7W0F - chains A and F of the 6 polymer chains in the assembly; structure by electron microscopy, 4.55 A resolution (low resolution: residue-level contacts below are approximate; hydrogen-bond / salt-bridge calls are withheld).

Chain A:
Protein: Dicer-2, isoform A
Source organism: Drosophila melanogaster
Notes: EC 3.1.21.1, 3.1.26.-, 3.1.26.3, 3.6.1.3
UniProtKB: A1ZAW0 (A1ZAW0_DROME); residue numbers follow UniProt; this construct covers 1-1722
Sequence (1722 residues; numbered 1 to 1722; the number before each row is that of its first residue):
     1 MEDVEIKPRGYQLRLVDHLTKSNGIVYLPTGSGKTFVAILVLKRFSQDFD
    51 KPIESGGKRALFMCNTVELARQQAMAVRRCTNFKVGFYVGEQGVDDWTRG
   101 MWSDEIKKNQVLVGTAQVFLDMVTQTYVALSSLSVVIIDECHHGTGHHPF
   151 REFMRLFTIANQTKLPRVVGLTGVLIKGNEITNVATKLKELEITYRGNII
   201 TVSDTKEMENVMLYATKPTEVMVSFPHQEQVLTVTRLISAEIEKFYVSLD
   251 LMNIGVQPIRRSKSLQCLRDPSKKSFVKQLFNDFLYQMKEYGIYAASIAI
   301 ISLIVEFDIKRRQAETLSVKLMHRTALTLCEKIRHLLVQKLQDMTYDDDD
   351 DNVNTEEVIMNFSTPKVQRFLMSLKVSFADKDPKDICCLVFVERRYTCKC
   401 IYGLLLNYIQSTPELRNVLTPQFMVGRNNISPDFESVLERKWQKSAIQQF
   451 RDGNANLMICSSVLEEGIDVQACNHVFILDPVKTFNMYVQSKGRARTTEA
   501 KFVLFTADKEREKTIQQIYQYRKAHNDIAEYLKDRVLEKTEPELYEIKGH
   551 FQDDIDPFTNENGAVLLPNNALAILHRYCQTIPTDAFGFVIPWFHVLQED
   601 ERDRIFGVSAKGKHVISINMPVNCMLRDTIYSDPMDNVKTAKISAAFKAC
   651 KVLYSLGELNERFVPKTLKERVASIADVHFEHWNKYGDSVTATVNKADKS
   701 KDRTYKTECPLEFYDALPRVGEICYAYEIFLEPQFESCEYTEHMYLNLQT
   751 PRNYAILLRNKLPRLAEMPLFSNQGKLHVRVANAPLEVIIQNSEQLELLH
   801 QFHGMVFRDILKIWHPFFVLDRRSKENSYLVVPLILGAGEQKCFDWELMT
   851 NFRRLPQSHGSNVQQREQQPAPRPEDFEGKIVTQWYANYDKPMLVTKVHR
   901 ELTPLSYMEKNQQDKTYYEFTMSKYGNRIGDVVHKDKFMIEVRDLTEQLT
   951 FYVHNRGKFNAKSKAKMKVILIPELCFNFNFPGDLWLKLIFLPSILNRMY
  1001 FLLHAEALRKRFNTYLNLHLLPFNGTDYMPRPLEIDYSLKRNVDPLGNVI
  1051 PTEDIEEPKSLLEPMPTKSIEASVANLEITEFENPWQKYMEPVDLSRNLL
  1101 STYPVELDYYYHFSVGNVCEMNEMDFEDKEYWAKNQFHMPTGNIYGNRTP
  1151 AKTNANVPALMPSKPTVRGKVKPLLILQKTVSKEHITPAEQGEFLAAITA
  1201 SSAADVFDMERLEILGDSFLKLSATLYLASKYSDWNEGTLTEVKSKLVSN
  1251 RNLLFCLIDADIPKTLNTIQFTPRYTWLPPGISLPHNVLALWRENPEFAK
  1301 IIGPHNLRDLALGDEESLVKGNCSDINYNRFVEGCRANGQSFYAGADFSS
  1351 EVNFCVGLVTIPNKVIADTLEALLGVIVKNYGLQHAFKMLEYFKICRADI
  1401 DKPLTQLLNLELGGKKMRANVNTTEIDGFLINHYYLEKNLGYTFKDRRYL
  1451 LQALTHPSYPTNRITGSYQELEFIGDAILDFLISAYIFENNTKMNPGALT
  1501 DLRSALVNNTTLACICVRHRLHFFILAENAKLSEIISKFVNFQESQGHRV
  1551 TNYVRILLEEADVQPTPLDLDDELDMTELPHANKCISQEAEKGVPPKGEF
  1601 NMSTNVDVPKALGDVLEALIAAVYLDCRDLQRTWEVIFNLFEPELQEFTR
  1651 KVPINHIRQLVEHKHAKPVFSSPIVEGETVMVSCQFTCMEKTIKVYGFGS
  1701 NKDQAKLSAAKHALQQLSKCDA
Disordered / not traced: 1, 1041-1168, 1553-1601, 1655-1722
Reported in the primary citation:
  - mutagenesis - D1217N/D1476N: abolished catalytic activity
  - catalytic residues: Asp1217, Asp1476 (citing earlier work)

Chain F:
Molecule: siRNA
Sequence (52 nucleotides; each row starts with the number of its first residue):
     1 GAGACUUGGGCAAUGUGACUGCUGAUCAGCAGUCACAUUGCCCAAGUCUC
    51 UU
Disordered / not traced: 27-52

Chain A / chain F interface:
Residue-residue contacts (49):
  Asn65(A) with U14(F); G15(F)
  Thr66(A) with U14(F); G15(F)
  Val67(A) with G15(F)
  Gly90(A) with U16(F); G17(F)
  Glu91(A) with G17(F)
  Val94(A) with G17(F)
  Asp95(A) with G17(F); A18(F)
  Gln117(A) with G15(F); U16(F)
  Ser262(A) with G8(F); G9(F)
  Ser264(A) with U7(F); G8(F)
  Leu265(A) with G8(F)
  Gln266(A) with U7(F); G8(F)
  Arg269(A) with G9(F)
  Gln279(A) with C11(F)
  Glu393(A) with C11(F); A12(F)
  Arg394(A) with C11(F); A12(F)
  Arg395(A) with A12(F); A13(F)
  Val425(A) with A13(F)
  Gly426(A) with A13(F); U14(F)
  Arg427(A) with U14(F); G15(F)
  Asn428(A) with A13(F)
  Ser462(A) with A12(F)
  Val463(A) with A13(F); U14(F)
  Arg577(A) with G17(F)
  Val638(A) with U7(F)
  His1456(A) with C22(F)
  Pro1457(A) with U20(F); G21(F)
  Ser1458(A) with U20(F); G21(F)
  Asn1462(A) with U20(F)
  Asn1529(A) with G21(F); C22(F)
  Lys1531(A) with U23(F)
  Leu1532(A) with C22(F)
Interface residues without a listed pair, chain A (43 interface residues in all): Val89, Thr115, Lys263, Ser275, Asp283, Ser461, Gln580, Arg1463, Glu1528, Ala1530, Ile1535
Interface residues without a listed pair, chain F (17 interface residues in all): G10, C19

Summary:
Chain A and chain F form an interface of 43 and 17 residues respectively. From the paper: catalytic residues
Asp1217(A) and Asp1476(A); D1217N/D1476N of chain A abolish catalytic activity.
Here chain A is Dicer-2, isoform A (Drosophila melanogaster) and chain F is siRNA. Entry 7W0F
(dmDicer2-LoqsPD-dsRNA Post-dicing status) was determined by electron microscopy, deposited together with
7W0A, 7W0B, 7W0C, 7W0D and 7W0E.
